9MSG - chains D and E of the 14 polymer chains in the assembly; structure by electron microscopy, 2.70 A resolution.

# Chain D (and E)
Molecule: Transcriptional regulator (NtrC family)
Source organism: Aquifex aeolicus VF5
Notes: chain E of this document is another copy of the same molecule, construct and numbering; everything in this record applies to it too
Reference sequence: O67198 (O67198_AQUAE); residue numbers follow UniProt; this construct covers 121-387
Amino-acid sequence (268 residues; row label = number of the first residue in the row):
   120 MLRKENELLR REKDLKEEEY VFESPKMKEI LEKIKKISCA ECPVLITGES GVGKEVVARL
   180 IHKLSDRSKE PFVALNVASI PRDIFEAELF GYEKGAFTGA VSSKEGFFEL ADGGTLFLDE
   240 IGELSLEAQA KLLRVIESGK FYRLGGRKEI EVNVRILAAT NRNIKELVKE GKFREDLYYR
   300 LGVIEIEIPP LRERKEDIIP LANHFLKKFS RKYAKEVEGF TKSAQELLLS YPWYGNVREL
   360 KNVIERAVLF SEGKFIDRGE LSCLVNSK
Unresolved in the structure: 120-137, 385-387
Construct notes: initiating methionine (120)
Ligand contacts: ATP (adenosine-5'-triphosphate): Glu138, Tyr139, Val140, Phe141, Glu168, Ser169, Gly170, Val171, Gly172, Lys173, Glu174, Val175, Phe236, Asp238, Glu239, Ala278, Leu320, Phe324, Val356, Arg357, Lys360
What the authors report for this chain:
  - catalytic residues: Arg299 (citing earlier work)

# Interface between chain D and chain E
Contacting residue pairs - 50 pairs, chain D then chain E:
  Ser169(D) - Asp295(E)
  Glu174(D) - Arg253(E)  salt bridge
  Val192(D) - Tyr261(E)
  Ala193(D) - Tyr261(E)
  Asn195(D) - Ala249(E)  hydrogen bond (side chain-backbone)
  Ala197(D) - Lys250(E)  hydrogen bond (backbone-side chain)
  Ser198(D) - Glu205(E)
  Pro200(D) - Glu205(E)
  Pro200(D) - Leu263(E)  hydrophobic
  Ile203(D) - Ala215(E)
  Ile203(D) - Leu263(E)  hydrophobic
  Ala206(D) - Arg266(E)
  Glu207(D) - Leu263(E)
  Glu207(D) - Gly264(E)  hydrogen bond (side chain-backbone)
  Glu207(D) - Arg266(E)  salt bridge
  Tyr211(D) - Gly214(E)  hydrogen bond (side chain-backbone)
  Thr217(D) - Thr217(E)  hydrogen bond (backbone-side chain)
  Gly218(D) - Gly214(E)
  Val220(D) - Lys213(E)
  Lys223(D) - Gly264(E)
  Glu224(D) - Arg266(E)  hydrogen bond (backbone-side chain)
  Gly225(D) - Arg266(E)
  Phe226(D) - Tyr261(E)  hydrophobic
  Phe226(D) - Gly265(E)
  Phe226(D) - Arg266(E)
  Leu229(D) - Arg266(E)
  Asp238(D) - Arg253(E)  salt bridge
  Glu239(D) - Arg293(E)  salt bridge
  Glu242(D) - Arg293(E)  salt bridge
  Tyr353(D) - Glu294(E)
  Tyr353(D) - Tyr298(E)
  Gly354(D) - Tyr298(E)  hydrogen bond (backbone-side chain)
  Arg357(D) - Glu256(E)  salt bridge
  Arg357(D) - Tyr298(E)
  Arg357(D) - Arg299(E)
  Glu358(D) - Tyr298(E)  hydrogen bond
  Asn361(D) - Tyr298(E)  hydrogen bond (side chain-backbone)
  Asn361(D) - Gly301(E)
  Asn361(D) - Val302(E)
  Glu364(D) - Cys161(E)  hydrogen bond
  Glu364(D) - Val302(E)
  Arg365(D) - Gly301(E)  hydrogen bond (side chain-backbone)
  Arg365(D) - Val302(E)  hydrogen bond (side chain-backbone)
  Arg365(D) - Glu304(E)
  Leu368(D) - Ala159(E)  hydrophobic
  Leu368(D) - Cys161(E)  hydrophobic
  Leu368(D) - Ile303(E)  hydrophobic
  Phe369(D) - Lys152(E)
  Phe369(D) - Ile156(E)  hydrophobic
  Glu371(D) - Lys155(E)  salt bridge
Interface residues without a listed pair, chain D (40 interface residues in all): Leu194, Ile199, Gly210, Phe216, Phe236, Asn280, Tyr332
Interface residues without a listed pair, chain E (32 interface residues in all): Phe209, Phe216, Leu252, Arg262

# Overview
40 residues of chain D and 32 residues of chain E are in contact, with 12 hydrogen bonds and 7 salt bridges.
Polar pairs include Glu174(D)-Arg253(E), Glu207(D)-Arg266(E) and Asp238(D)-Arg253(E). Chain D binds ATP. From
the paper: the catalytic residue Arg299(D).
Chain D and chain E are both Transcriptional regulator (NtrC family) (Aquifex aeolicus VF5); the structure, De
novo SigN RNA polymerase transcription initiation intermediate with bound SigN-RII, was determined by electron
microscopy together with 9MSE, 9MSF, 9MSH and 9MSJ from the same study.
